PDB entry 5VSI | X-ray diffraction, 1.51 A resolution | chains H and L

== Chain H ==
Molecule: CH1/Ckappa Fab heavy chain
Organism: Homo sapiens
Reference sequence: Q6GMX6 (Q6GMX6_HUMAN); residues 108-221 here correspond to UniProt positions 122-235 (UniProt number = residue number + 14)
Sequence (221 residues; numbered 1 to 221; the number before each row is that of its first residue):
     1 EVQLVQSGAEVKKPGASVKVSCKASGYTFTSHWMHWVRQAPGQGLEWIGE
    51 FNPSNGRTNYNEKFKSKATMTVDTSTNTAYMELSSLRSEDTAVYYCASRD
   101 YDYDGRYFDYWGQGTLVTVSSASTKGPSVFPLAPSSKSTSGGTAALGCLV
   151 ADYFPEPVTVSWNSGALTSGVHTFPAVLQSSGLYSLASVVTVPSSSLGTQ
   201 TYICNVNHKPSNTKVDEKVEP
Differences from the reference sequence: engineered mutation Ala151 (Lys165 in Q6GMX6), Ala187 (Ser201 in Q6GMX6), Glu217 (Lys231 in Q6GMX6)
Modified positions: Glu1 (pyroglutamic acid; PCA)
Cystine bridges: Cys22-Cys96, Cys148-Cys204

== Chain L ==
Molecule: CH1/Ckappa Fab light chain
Organism: Homo sapiens
Reference sequence: Q7Z3Y4 (Q7Z3Y4_HUMAN); residues 107-212 here correspond to UniProt positions 130-235 (UniProt number = residue number + 23)
Sequence (212 residues; row label = number of the first residue in the row):
     1 DIQMTQSPSSLSASVGDRVTITCSASSSVTYMYWYQQKPGKAPKLLIYDT
    51 SNLASGVPSRFSGSGSGTDYTFTISSLQPEDIATYYCQQWSSHIFTFGQG
   101 TKVEIKRTVAAPSVFIFPPSDKQLKSGTARVVCLLNNFYPREAKVQWKVD
   151 NALQSGNSQESVTEQDSKDSTYSLISTLTLSKADYEKHKVYACEVTHQGL
   201 SSPVTKSFNRGE
Differences from the reference sequence: engineered mutation Lys122 (Glu145 in Q7Z3Y4), Arg130 (Ser153 in Q7Z3Y4), Ile175 (Ser198 in Q7Z3Y4)
Cystine bridges: Cys23-Cys87, Cys133-Cys193

== How chain H and chain L interact ==
Residue-residue contacts (75):
  His35(H) - Phe95(L)
  Gln39(H) - Gln37(L)  hydrogen bond
  Gln39(H) - Tyr86(L)
  Gly44(H) - Tyr86(L)
  Leu45(H) - Pro43(L)  hydrophobic
  Leu45(H) - Tyr86(L)  hydrophobic
  Leu45(H) - Phe97(L)
  Trp47(H) - His93(L)
  Trp47(H) - Ile94(L)  hydrophobic
  Trp47(H) - Phe95(L)
  Trp47(H) - Phe97(L)
  Glu50(H) - Phe95(L)
  Asn59(H) - His93(L)
  Tyr95(H) - Gln37(L)  hydrogen bond
  Tyr95(H) - Lys41(L)  hydrogen bond (side chain-backbone)
  Tyr95(H) - Ala42(L)  hydrophobic
  Arg99(H) - Tyr35(L)  hydrogen bond
  Arg99(H) - Gln88(L)  hydrogen bond
  Arg99(H) - Phe95(L)
  Tyr101(H) - Tyr31(L)
  Tyr101(H) - Tyr33(L)  hydrogen bond
  Tyr101(H) - Asp49(L)  hydrogen bond
  Tyr107(H) - Tyr33(L)
  Tyr107(H) - Leu45(L)  hydrophobic
  Tyr107(H) - Tyr48(L)  hydrophobic
  Asp109(H) - Tyr35(L)  hydrogen bond
  Asp109(H) - Leu45(L)
  Trp111(H) - Tyr35(L)
  Trp111(H) - Ala42(L)  hydrophobic
  Trp111(H) - Pro43(L)
  Gly112(H) - Ala42(L)
  Val129(H) - Lys122(L)  hydrogen bond (backbone-side chain)
  Phe130(H) - Lys122(L)
  Phe130(H) - Gln123(L)
  Phe130(H) - Ser126(L)
  Phe130(H) - Arg130(L)
  Leu132(H) - Phe117(L)  hydrophobic
  Ala133(H) - Phe117(L)
  Lys137(H) - Phe115(L)
  Lys137(H) - Ile116(L)  hydrogen bond (backbone-backbone)
  Lys137(H) - Lys206(L)
  Lys137(H) - Ser207(L)  hydrogen bond (side chain-backbone)
  Ser138(H) - Phe115(L)
  Ser138(H) - Ile116(L)
  Ser138(H) - Phe117(L)
  Thr139(H) - Phe115(L)
  Ser140(H) - Phe115(L)
  Ala145(H) - Phe115(L)  hydrophobic
  Ala145(H) - Phe117(L)
  Leu146(H) - Phe117(L)  hydrophobic
  Leu149(H) - Gln123(L)
  Leu149(H) - Arg130(L)
  Leu149(H) - Val132(L)  hydrophobic
  Ala151(H) - Arg130(L)
  Asp152(H) - Arg130(L)  salt bridge
  His172(H) - Asn136(L)  hydrogen bond
  His172(H) - Asn137(L)  hydrogen bond
  His172(H) - Ser173(L)  hydrogen bond
  Phe174(H) - Leu134(L)  hydrophobic
  Phe174(H) - Ser161(L)
  Phe174(H) - Thr163(L)
  Phe174(H) - Ser173(L)
  Phe174(H) - Leu174(L)
  Phe174(H) - Ile175(L)  hydrophobic
  Pro175(H) - Ser161(L)  hydrogen bond (backbone-side chain)
  Pro175(H) - Val162(L)
  Val177(H) - Gln159(L)
  Val177(H) - Glu160(L)
  Val177(H) - Ser161(L)
  Leu178(H) - Gln159(L)  hydrogen bond (backbone-side chain)
  Gln179(H) - Gln159(L)  hydrogen bond
  Val189(H) - Leu134(L)  hydrophobic
  Val189(H) - Ile175(L)  hydrophobic
  Thr191(H) - Asn136(L)
  Glu217(H) - Lys122(L)  salt bridge
Also at the interface, not in a pair above, chain H (45 interface residues in all): Val37, Gln43, Glu46, Gly105, Arg106, Pro131, Thr143, Ser185, Ala187
Also at the interface, not in a pair above, chain L (41 interface residues in all): Ser113, Ser120, Asp166, Phe208

== Summary ==
45 residues of chain H and 41 residues of chain L are in contact; the contacts include 17 hydrogen bonds and 2
salt bridges. Among the polar pairs are Asp152(H)-Arg130(L), Glu217(H)-Lys122(L) and Gln39(H)-Gln37(L).
Here chain H is CH1/Ckappa Fab heavy chain and chain L is CH1/Ckappa Fab light chain, both from Homo sapiens.
Entry 5VSI (CH1/Ckappa Fab mutant 15.1) was determined by X-ray diffraction, deposited together with 5VR9 and
5VSH.
